Entry 8RMC (electron microscopy, 2.26 A resolution); this record covers chains A and F of the 9 polymer chains in the assembly.

Chain A:
Name: Isoform Mitochondrial of Cysteine desulfurase
Source organism: Homo sapiens
Notes: EC 2.8.1.7
UniProtKB: Q9Y697 (NFS1_HUMAN); numbering as in UniProt (aligned over 56-457)
Sequence (404 residues; numbered 54 to 457; the number before each row is that of its first residue):
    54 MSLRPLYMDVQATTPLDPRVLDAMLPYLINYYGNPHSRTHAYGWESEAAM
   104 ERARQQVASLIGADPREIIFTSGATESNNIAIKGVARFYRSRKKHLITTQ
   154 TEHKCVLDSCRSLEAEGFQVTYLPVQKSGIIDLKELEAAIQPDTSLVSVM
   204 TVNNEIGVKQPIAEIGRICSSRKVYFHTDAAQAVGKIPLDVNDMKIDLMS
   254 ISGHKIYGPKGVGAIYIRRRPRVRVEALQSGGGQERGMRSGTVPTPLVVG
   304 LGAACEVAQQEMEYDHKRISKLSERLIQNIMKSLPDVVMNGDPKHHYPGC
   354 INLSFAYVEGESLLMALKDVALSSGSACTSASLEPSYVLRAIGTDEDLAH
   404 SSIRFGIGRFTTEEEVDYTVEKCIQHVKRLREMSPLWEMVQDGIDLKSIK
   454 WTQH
Unresolved in the structure: 54-55
Sequence notes: initiating methionine (54); expression tag (55)
Modified positions: Lys258 ((2S)-2-amino-6-[[3-hydroxy-2-methyl-5-(phosphonooxymethyl)pyridin-4-yl]methylideneamino]hexanoic acid; LLP)
Ion coordination: Fe2+: Cys381 (shared with 3 residues of chain D)
Swiss-Prot annotation at these positions:
  - active site: Cys381 (Cysteine persulfide intermediate)
  - binding site (pyridoxal 5'-phosphate): Ala127, Thr128, Gln235, Ser255, His257, Thr295
  - binding site ([2Fe-2S] cluster): Cys381
  - binding site (Zn(2+)): Cys381
  - modified residue: Lys258 (N6-(pyridoxal phosphate)lysine), Cys381 (Cysteine persulfide)
From the paper describing this entry:
  - Fe2+ coordination: Cys381
  - mutagenesis - R271A/R272A/R273A/R275A/R277A: abolished catalytic activity

Chain F:
Name: LYR motif-containing protein 4
Source organism: Homo sapiens
UniProtKB: Q9HD34 (LYRM4_HUMAN); residue numbers follow UniProt; this construct covers 1-91
Sequence (115 residues; numbered -23 to 91; the number before each row is that of its first residue; numbers below 1 keep their minus sign (Met-23 is residue -23)):
   -23 MGSSHHHHHHGSPTTENLYFQGHNMAASSRAQVLALYRAMLRESKRFSAY
    27 NYRTYAVRRIRDAFRENKNVKDPVEIQTLVNKAKRDLGVIRRQVHIGQLY
    77 STDKLIIENRDMPRT
Unresolved in the structure: -23 to 4, 86-91
Sequence notes: initiating methionine (-23); expression tag (-22 to 0); variant Ala11 (Ser in Q9HD34)
Residues lining bound ligands: S-dodecanoyl-4'-phosphopantetheine (8Q1; S-[2-({N-[(2R)-2-hydroxy-3,3-dimethyl-4-(phosphonooxy)butanoyl]-beta-alanyl}amino)ethyl] dodecanethioate): Arg6, Val9, Leu10, Met16, Tyr31, Ala32, Arg35, Ile36, Ala39, Phe40, Asn43, Lys44, Val46, Ile52, Leu55, Val56, Ala59, Asp62, Ile66

Chain A / chain F interface:
Pairs across the interface - 10 pairs, chain A then chain F:
  Asp75(A) - Tyr76(F)  hydrogen bond
  Leu78(A) - Tyr76(F)  hydrophobic
  Pro79(A) - Tyr76(F)  hydrophobic
  Ile82(A) - Tyr28(F)
  Ile82(A) - Ile72(F)  hydrophobic
  Ile82(A) - Tyr76(F)  hydrophobic
  Asn83(A) - Tyr76(F)  hydrogen bond (side chain-backbone)
  Asn83(A) - Ser77(F)
  Asn83(A) - Thr78(F)
  Tyr84(A) - Thr78(F)  hydrogen bond
Also at the interface, not in a pair above, chain A (8 interface residues in all): Tyr85, Tyr95
Also at the interface, not in a pair above, chain F (9 interface residues in all): Ala25, Asn27, Gly73, Leu81

In short:
8 residues of chain A and 9 residues of chain F are in contact, with 3 hydrogen bonds. Among the polar pairs
are Asp75(A)-Tyr76(F), Asn83(A)-Tyr76(F) and Tyr84(A)-Thr78(F). Bound to chain F:
S-dodecanoyl-4'-phosphopantetheine. The paper reports that R271A/R272A/R273A/R275A/R277A of chain A abolish
catalytic activity; Fe2+ coordination by Cys381(A).
Chain A is Isoform Mitochondrial of Cysteine desulfurase and chain F is LYR motif-containing protein 4, both
from Homo sapiens; the structure, Structure of the FDX2-bound core ISC complex (proximal conformation), was
determined by electron microscopy (same publication as 8RMD, 8RME, 8RMF and 8RMG).
